8JTM - chains B and E of the 8 polymer chains in the assembly; structure by electron microscopy, 5.14 A resolution (low resolution: residue-level contacts below are approximate; hydrogen-bond / salt-bridge calls are withheld).

# Chain B (and E)
Name: gp41 protein of HIV envelope trimer
From: Human immunodeficiency virus 1
Notes: chain E of this document is another copy of the same molecule, construct and numbering; everything in this record applies to it too
Sequence (153 residues; each row starts with the number of its first residue):
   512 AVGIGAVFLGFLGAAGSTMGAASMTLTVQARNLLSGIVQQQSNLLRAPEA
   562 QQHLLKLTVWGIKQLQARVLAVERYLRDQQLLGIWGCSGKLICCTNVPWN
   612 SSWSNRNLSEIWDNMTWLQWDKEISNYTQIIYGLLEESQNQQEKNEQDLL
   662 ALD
Disordered / not traced: 512-519, 547-565 (chain E: 512-519, 547-567)
Cystine bridges: C598-C604
Covalently attached groups: N-acetylglucosamine (NAG) linked to N611, N618, N637

# How chain B and chain E interact
Pairs across the interface - 25 pairs, chain B then chain E:
  S534(B) with Q652(E)
  L537(B) with Q652(E)
  T538(B) with E647(E); Q652(E)
  V539(B) with E648(E)
  A541(B) with Q591(E)
  L544(B) with Q591(E)
  L545(B) with L587(E); R588(E); Q591(E)
  S546(B) with R588(E)
  K567(B) with Q577(E)
  L576(B) with V580(E)
  R579(B) with E584(E)
  V583(B) with L587(E)
  Y586(B) with Q591(E)
  G600(B) with K655(E)
  K601(B) with K655(E); Q658(E)
  L602(B) with K655(E)
  I603(B) with Q652(E); K655(E); N656(E); D659(E)
  C605(B) with A662(E)
Also at the interface, not in a pair above, chain B (20 interface residues in all): M535, R542
Also at the interface, not in a pair above, chain E (16 interface residues in all): L581, G594

# Summary
20 residues of chain B and 16 residues of chain E are in contact. Covalently linked N-acetylglucosamine: at
N611(B), N618(B) and N637(B).
Both chains are gp41 protein of HIV envelope trimer (Human immunodeficiency virus 1). Entry 8JTM (CNE55.664
trimer in complex with broadly neutralizing HIV antibody PGT145) was determined by electron microscopy
together with 8JTD from the same study.
